Entry 2VAT (X-ray diffraction, 2.20 A resolution); this record covers chains A and I.

[Chain A (and I)]
Protein: Acetyl-CoA--deacetylcephalosporin C acetyltransferase
Organism: Acremonium chrysogenum
Notes: EC 2.3.1.175; chain I of this document is another copy of the same molecule, construct and numbering; everything in this record applies to it too
UniProt: P39058 (CEFG_CEPAC); residues -58 to 385 here correspond to UniProt positions 1-444 (UniProt number = residue number + 59)
Amino-acid sequence (444 residues; each row starts with the number of its first residue; numbers below 1 keep their minus sign (Met-58 is residue -58)):
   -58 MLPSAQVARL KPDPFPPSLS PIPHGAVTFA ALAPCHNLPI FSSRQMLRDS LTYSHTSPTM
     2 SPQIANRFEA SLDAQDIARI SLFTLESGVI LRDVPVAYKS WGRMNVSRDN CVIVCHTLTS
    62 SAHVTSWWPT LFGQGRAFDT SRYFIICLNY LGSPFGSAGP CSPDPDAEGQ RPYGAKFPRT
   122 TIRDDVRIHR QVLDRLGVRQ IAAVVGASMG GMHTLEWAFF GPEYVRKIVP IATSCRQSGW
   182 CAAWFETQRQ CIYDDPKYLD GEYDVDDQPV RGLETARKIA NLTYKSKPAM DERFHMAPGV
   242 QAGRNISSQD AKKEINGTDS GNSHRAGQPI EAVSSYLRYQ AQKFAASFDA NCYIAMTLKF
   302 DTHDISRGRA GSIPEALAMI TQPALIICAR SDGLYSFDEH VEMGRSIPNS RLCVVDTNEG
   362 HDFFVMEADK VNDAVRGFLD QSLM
Not modelled in the structure: -58 to 6, 110-111, 242-268, 383-385 (chain I: -58 to 6, 109-111, 242-267, 383-385)
Residues lining bound ligands: coenzyme A (COA): Thr58, Leu59, Thr60, Ser149, Arg218, Tyr225, Lys226, Arg234, Ala273, Ser276, Tyr277, Tyr280, Gln281, Lys284, His362, Asp363, Phe365, Val366, Met367

[How chain A and chain I interact]
Contacting residue pairs (90; chain A residue first):
  Arg177(A) - Met237(I)  hydrogen bond (side chain-backbone)
  Gln178(A) - Met237(I)
  Ser179(A) - Lys228(I)  hydrogen bond
  Ser179(A) - Asp232(I)
  Gly180(A) - Met231(I)
  Gly180(A) - Asp232(I)  hydrogen bond (backbone-side chain)
  Gly180(A) - Phe235(I)  hydrogen bond (backbone-backbone)
  Gly180(A) - Ile271(I)
  Trp181(A) - Leu223(I)
  Trp181(A) - Ser227(I)
  Trp181(A) - Lys228(I)
  Trp181(A) - Met231(I)  hydrophobic
  Trp181(A) - Asp232(I)  hydrogen bond (backbone-side chain)
  Ala183(A) - Ile271(I)  hydrophobic
  Ala184(A) - Leu223(I)
  Ala184(A) - Met231(I)  hydrophobic
  Ala184(A) - Val274(I)  hydrophobic
  Ala184(A) - Leu278(I)
  Trp185(A) - Trp185(I)  hydrophobic
  Trp185(A) - Leu223(I)  hydrophobic
  Trp185(A) - Thr224(I)
  Glu187(A) - Ser275(I)  hydrogen bond
  Glu187(A) - Leu278(I)
  Thr188(A) - Leu223(I)
  Thr188(A) - Leu278(I)
  Gln191(A) - Lys219(I)  hydrogen bond
  Gln191(A) - Ser275(I)  hydrogen bond (side chain-backbone)
  Gln191(A) - Arg279(I)
  Cys192(A) - Thr216(I)
  Asp195(A) - Lys219(I)  salt bridge
  Asp195(A) - Arg279(I)  salt bridge
  Arg212(A) - Asp195(I)  salt bridge
  Thr216(A) - Cys192(I)
  Lys219(A) - Thr188(I)
  Lys219(A) - Gln191(I)  hydrogen bond
  Ile220(A) - Ile220(I)  hydrophobic
  Leu223(A) - Trp181(I)
  Leu223(A) - Ala184(I)
  Leu223(A) - Trp185(I)  hydrophobic
  Leu223(A) - Thr188(I)
  Ser227(A) - Trp181(I)
  Lys228(A) - Ser179(I)  hydrogen bond
  Lys228(A) - Trp181(I)
  Lys228(A) - Leu335(I)
  Lys228(A) - Ser337(I)
  Lys228(A) - Glu340(I)  salt bridge
  Met231(A) - Gly180(I)
  Met231(A) - Trp181(I)  hydrophobic
  Asp232(A) - Ser179(I)
  Asp232(A) - Gly180(I)  hydrogen bond (side chain-backbone)
  Asp232(A) - Trp181(I)  hydrogen bond (side chain-backbone)
  Phe235(A) - Gly180(I)  hydrogen bond (backbone-backbone)
  Met237(A) - Arg177(I)
  Met237(A) - Gln178(I)
  Met237(A) - Asp302(I)
  Met237(A) - His304(I)
  Met237(A) - Asp305(I)
  Pro239(A) - Gly312(I)
  Gly240(A) - Ser307(I)
  Gly240(A) - Arg308(I)
  Gly240(A) - Gly309(I)  hydrogen bond (backbone-backbone)
  Gly240(A) - Ala311(I)
  Val241(A) - Gly309(I)
  Val241(A) - Arg310(I)
  Val241(A) - Ala311(I)  hydrogen bond (backbone-backbone)
  Ile271(A) - Gly180(I)
  Ile271(A) - Ala183(I)  hydrophobic
  Val274(A) - Ala183(I)
  Val274(A) - Ala184(I)  hydrophobic
  Ser275(A) - Glu187(I)  hydrogen bond
  Ser275(A) - Gln191(I)  hydrogen bond
  Leu278(A) - Ala184(I)
  Leu278(A) - Glu187(I)
  Leu278(A) - Thr188(I)
  Arg279(A) - Gln191(I)  hydrogen bond
  Arg279(A) - Asp195(I)  salt bridge
  Asp302(A) - Met237(I)
  His304(A) - Met237(I)
  Asp305(A) - Met237(I)
  Ser307(A) - Gly240(I)
  Arg308(A) - Gly240(I)
  Gly309(A) - Gly240(I)  hydrogen bond (backbone-backbone)
  Gly309(A) - Val241(I)
  Ala311(A) - Gly240(I)
  Ala311(A) - Val241(I)  hydrogen bond (backbone-backbone)
  Gly312(A) - Gly240(I)
  Gly312(A) - Val241(I)
  Leu335(A) - Lys228(I)
  Ser337(A) - Lys228(I)
  Glu340(A) - Lys228(I)  salt bridge
Interface residues without a listed pair, chain A (50 interface residues in all): Tyr194, Thr224, Lys226, His236, Ala238, Thr303, Arg310
Interface residues without a listed pair, chain I (49 interface residues in all): Tyr194, Arg212, Lys226, Ala238, Pro239, Thr303

[Overview]
The interface between chain A and chain I involves 50 residues on one side and 49 on the other, with 20
hydrogen bonds and 6 salt bridges. Polar pairs include Asp195(A)-Lys219(I), Asp195(A)-Arg279(I) and
Arg212(A)-Asp195(I). Ligands of chain A: coenzyme A.
Both chains are Acetyl-CoA--deacetylcephalosporin C acetyltransferase (Acremonium chrysogenum). Entry 2VAT
(Crystal structure of deacetylcephalosporin C acetyltransferase in complex with coenzyme A) was determined by
X-ray diffraction together with 2VAX from the same study.
